Entry 8T9Q (X-ray diffraction, 2.29 A resolution); this record covers chains A and B of the 3 polymer chains in the assembly.

Chain A (and B):
Name: Tautomerase
Notes: chain B of this document is another copy of the same molecule, construct and numbering; everything in this record applies to it too
Reference sequence: chimeric construct of J2VT77, J3HY51: residues 1-65 from J2VT77 (J2VT77_9BURK) positions 2-66 (UniProt number = residue number + 1); residues 101-174 from J3HY51 positions 2-75 (UniProt number = residue number - 99)
Sequence (149 residues; numbered 1 to 174; 25 numbers in that range are skipped by the numbering (no residue carries them; nothing is unmodelled there); the number before each row is that of its first residue):
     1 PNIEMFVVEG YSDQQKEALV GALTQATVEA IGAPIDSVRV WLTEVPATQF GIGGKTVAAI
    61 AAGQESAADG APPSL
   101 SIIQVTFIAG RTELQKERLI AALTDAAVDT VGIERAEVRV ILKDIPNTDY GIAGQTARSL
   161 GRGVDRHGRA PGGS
Disordered / not traced: 61-64, 138-174 (chain B: 61-64, 146-174)
Sequence notes: linker (66-75)
From the paper describing this entry:
  - catalytic residues: Pro-1
  - mutagenesis - P1A (112-fold), R39A (24-fold): decreased catalytic activity

How chain A and chain B interact:
Pairs across the interface (29; chain A residue first):
  Glu-4(A) with Phe-6(B)
  Asp-13(A) with Thr-48(B)
  Lys-16(A) with Thr-48(B); Gln-49(B)
  Val-20(A) with Gly-51(B); Gly-54(B); Lys-55(B)
  Gly-21(A) with Gly-54(B), hydrogen bond (backbone-backbone)
  Thr-24(A) with Gly-53(B); Gly-54(B)
  Ile-35(A) with Gly-53(B), hydrogen bond (backbone-backbone)
  Asp-36(A) with Ile-52(B)
  Val-38(A) with Gly-51(B); Ile-52(B); Gly-53(B), hydrogen bond (backbone-backbone)
  Arg-39(A) with Gly-51(B); Ile-52(B); Glu-65(B), salt bridge; Asp-129(B), salt bridge
  Val-40(A) with Phe-50(B); Gly-51(B), hydrogen bond (backbone-backbone)
  Trp-41(A) with Phe-6(B); Val-45(B), hydrophobic; Gln-49(B)
  Leu-42(A) with Gln-49(B), hydrogen bond (backbone-backbone)
  Glu-44(A) with Gln-49(B)
  Arg-135(A) with Val-131(B); Ile-133(B)
  Glu-137(A) with Thr-106(B), hydrogen bond
Other interface residues (no listed pair), chain A (18 interface residues in all): Glu-17, Gln-25
Other interface residues (no listed pair), chain B (19 interface residues in all): Thr-56, Asp-69, Gly-132, Glu-134

Overview:
18 residues of chain A and 19 residues of chain B are in contact, with 6 hydrogen bonds and 2 salt bridges.
Among the polar pairs are Arg-39(A)/Glu-65(B), Arg-39(A)/Asp-129(B) and Glu-137(A)/Thr-106(B). From the paper:
the catalytic residue Pro-1(A); P1A and R39A of chain A reduce catalytic activity.
Both chains are Tautomerase. Entry 8T9Q (Crystal structure of fused YR, an asymmetric 4-OT trimer) was
determined by X-ray diffraction (same publication as 8T9O and 8T9P).
